PDB entry 4L4T | X-ray diffraction, 2.00 A resolution | chains G and H of the 4 polymer chains in the assembly

# Chain G
Protein: MAIT T-cell receptor alpha chain
From: Homo sapiens
Sequence (203 residues; each row starts with the number of its first residue):
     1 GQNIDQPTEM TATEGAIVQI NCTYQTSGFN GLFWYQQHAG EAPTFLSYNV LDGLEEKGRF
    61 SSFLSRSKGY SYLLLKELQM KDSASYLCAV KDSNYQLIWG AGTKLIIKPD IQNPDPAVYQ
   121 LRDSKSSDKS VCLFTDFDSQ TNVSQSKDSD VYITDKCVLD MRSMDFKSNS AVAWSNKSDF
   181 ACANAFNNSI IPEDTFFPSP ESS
Disordered / not traced: 126-129, 177-178, 200-203
Disulfide bonds: C22-C88, C132-C182
What the authors report for this chain:
  - binding site for 6-formylpterin: Y95
  - mutagenesis - Y95F (KD(eq)=33.89+/-2.22 uM): decreased binding to rRL-6-CH2OH
  - mutagenesis - Y95F: decreased signaling in response to rRL-6-CH2OH

# Chain H
Protein: MAIT T-cell receptor beta chain
From: Homo sapiens
Sequence (245 residues; row label = number of the first residue in the row):
     1 NAGVTQTPKF QVLKTGQSMT LQCAQDMNHN SMYWYRQDPG MGLRLIYYSA SEGTTDKGEV
    61 PNGYNVSRLN KREFSLRLES AAPSQTSVYF CASSVWTGEG SGELFFGEGS RLTVLEDLKN
   121 VFPPEVAVFE PSEAEISHTQ KATLVCLATG FYPDHVELSW WVNGKEVHSG VCTDPQPLKE
   181 QPALNDSRYA LSSRLRVSAT FWQNPRNHFR CQVQFYGLSE NDEWTQDRAK PVTQIVSAEA
   241 WGRAD
Disordered / not traced: 1-2, 245
Disulfide bonds: C23-C91, C146-C211

# Chain G / chain H interface
Cross-chain cystine bridges: C157(G)-C172(H)
Pairs across the interface - 92 pairs, chain G then chain H:
  N30(G) - G100(H)
  F33(G) - G100(H)
  F33(G) - S101(H)
  F33(G) - G102(H)
  F33(G) - E103(H)
  Y35(G) - E103(H)
  Y35(G) - L104(H)  hydrogen bond (side chain-backbone)
  Y35(G) - F106(H)  hydrophobic
  Q37(G) - Q37(H)  hydrogen bond
  Q37(G) - F90(H)
  G40(G) - R111(H)
  E41(G) - F90(H)
  A42(G) - F90(H)  hydrophobic
  A42(G) - G107(H)
  P43(G) - F106(H)
  F45(G) - E103(H)
  Y48(G) - G100(H)
  Y48(G) - S101(H)
  K91(G) - E99(H)  hydrogen bond (side chain-backbone)
  K91(G) - G100(H)  hydrogen bond (side chain-backbone)
  K91(G) - G102(H)  hydrogen bond (side chain-backbone)
  Y95(G) - G98(H)
  Y95(G) - E99(H)
  Y95(G) - G100(H)
  L97(G) - Y35(H)
  L97(G) - L104(H)  hydrophobic
  W99(G) - Y35(H)
  W99(G) - G42(H)
  W99(G) - L43(H)
  W99(G) - L104(H)  hydrophobic
  G100(G) - G42(H)
  A101(G) - M41(H)
  A101(G) - G42(H)
  D115(G) - H138(H)  salt bridge
  D115(G) - T139(H)
  Y119(G) - S132(H)
  Y119(G) - A134(H)
  Y119(G) - E135(H)
  Y119(G) - H138(H)
  Y119(G) - T139(H)
  Q120(G) - S132(H)
  L121(G) - F129(H)
  L121(G) - E130(H)
  L121(G) - T143(H)
  L121(G) - V145(H)  hydrophobic
  R122(G) - F129(H)
  R122(G) - E130(H)  hydrogen bond (backbone-backbone)
  D123(G) - V128(H)
  D123(G) - F129(H)
  S124(G) - V128(H)  hydrogen bond (backbone-backbone)
  S124(G) - E130(H)  hydrogen bond
  S124(G) - E239(H)  hydrogen bond (side chain-backbone)
  S124(G) - A240(H)
  S130(G) - F129(H)
  V131(G) - V145(H)  hydrophobic
  V131(G) - L147(H)  hydrophobic
  L133(G) - T143(H)
  D136(G) - T139(H)
  D136(G) - R196(H)  salt bridge
  Y152(G) - L178(H)  hydrophobic
  Y152(G) - E180(H)  hydrogen bond (side chain-backbone)
  I153(G) - L178(H)
  T154(G) - D174(H)
  T154(G) - S192(H)
  T154(G) - R194(H)  hydrogen bond
  D155(G) - R194(H)
  C157(G) - C172(H)  disulfide
  C157(G) - T173(H)
  C157(G) - R194(H)
  V158(G) - C172(H)  hydrogen bond (backbone-side chain)
  L159(G) - G170(H)
  L159(G) - V171(H)
  L159(G) - C172(H)  hydrophobic
  L159(G) - R196(H)
  D160(G) - S169(H)  hydrogen bond (backbone-side chain)
  D160(G) - G170(H)  hydrogen bond (backbone-backbone)
  M161(G) - K141(H)
  M161(G) - S169(H)
  M161(G) - R196(H)
  M161(G) - V197(H)
  R162(G) - S169(H)  hydrogen bond (backbone-side chain)
  F166(G) - K141(H)
  F166(G) - R196(H)
  S168(G) - R196(H)  hydrogen bond
  S170(G) - R194(H)  hydrogen bond
  V172(G) - V145(H)  hydrophobic
  V172(G) - R194(H)
  W174(G) - L147(H)  hydrophobic
  W174(G) - L178(H)  hydrophobic
  W174(G) - A190(H)  hydrophobic
  F196(G) - H138(H)
  P198(G) - A134(H)  hydrophobic
Also at the interface, not in a pair above, chain G (49 interface residues in all): A39, L87, T135, M164, A171
Also at the interface, not in a pair above, chain H (51 interface residues in all): G40, E108, A127, P131, T149, P175, K179, S198

# In short
49 residues of chain G and 51 residues of chain H are in contact, with 1 disulfide bond, 17 hydrogen bonds and
2 salt bridges. Polar pairs include D115(G)-H138(H), D136(G)-R196(H) and Y35(G)-L104(H). The paper reports a
binding site for 6-formylpterin at Y95(G); Y95F of chain G reduces binding to rRL-6-CH2OH.
Here chain G is MAIT T-cell receptor alpha chain and chain H is MAIT T-cell receptor beta chain, both from
Homo sapiens. Entry 4L4T (Structure of human MAIT TCR in complex with human MR1-6-FP) was determined by X-ray
diffraction, deposited together with 4L4V.
